Entry 5NB4 (X-ray diffraction, 1.14 A resolution); this record covers chains C and N of the 12 polymer chains in the assembly.

# Chain C
Molecule: Phycoerythrin Alpha subunit
Source organism: Phormidium rubidum A09DM
Reference sequence: A0A0E3W010 (A0A0E3W010_9CYAN); numbering as in UniProt (aligned over 1-160)
Chain sequence (164 residues; each row starts with the number of its first residue):
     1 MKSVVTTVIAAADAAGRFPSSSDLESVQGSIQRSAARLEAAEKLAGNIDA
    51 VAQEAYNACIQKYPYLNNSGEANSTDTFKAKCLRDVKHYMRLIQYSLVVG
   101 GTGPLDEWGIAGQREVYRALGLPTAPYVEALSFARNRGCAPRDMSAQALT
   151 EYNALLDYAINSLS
Glycans and other covalent adducts: phycoerythrobilin (PEB) linked to C82, C139
Ion coordination: Na+: N161, S164 (shared with 1 residue of chain R)
Small-molecule neighbours:
  - phycoerythrobilin (PEB), molecule 1: L24, E25, Q28
  - phycoerythrobilin (PEB), molecule 2: R33, Q147, T150, E151
  - phycoerythrobilin (PEB), molecule 3: K43, L44, N47, A50, V51, E54, R137, G138, R142, D143, M144, Y152
  - phycoerythrobilin (PEB), molecule 4: C59, I60, L66, A72, N73, F78, K81, R84, D85, V86, H88, Y89, L92, W108, V116, Y117, L120, L122, P123, P126, Y127
  - hydrogenphosphate ion (PI): I110, A111, G112, Q113, R114, E115
Reported in the primary citation:
  - binding site for phycoerythrobilin: Q28, K43, N47, A72, K81, C82, R84, D85, L120, R137, C139, R142, D143, Q147
  - binding site for nitrate ion: R118, T124
  - binding site for hydrogenphosphate ion: G112, R114, E115

# Chain N
Molecule: Phycoerythrin Beta subunit
Source organism: Phormidium rubidum A09DM
Reference sequence: A0A0E4G455 (A0A0E4G455_9CYAN); residues 8-184 here correspond to UniProt positions 1-177 (UniProt number = residue number - 7)
Chain sequence (184 residues; numbered 1 to 184; the number before each row is that of its first residue):
     1 MLDAFSRAVVQADASTSVVADMGALKQFIAEGNRRLDAVNAIASNASCMV
    51 SDAVAGMICENQGLIQAGGNCYPNRRMAACLRDAEIILRYVTYALLAGDA
   101 SVLDDRCLNGLKETYAALGVPTTSTVRAVQIMKAQAAAHIKDTPSEARAG
   151 GKLRKMGSPVVEDRCASLVAEASSYFDRVISALS
Modified positions: N70 (N-methyl asparagine; MEN)
Glycans and other covalent adducts: phycoerythrobilin (PEB) linked to C48, C59, C80, C165
Ion coordination: Na+ site 1: S47 (shared with 2 residues of chain E); Na+ site 2: S181, S184
Small-molecule neighbours:
  - phycoerythrobilin (PEB), molecule 1: A30, N33, R34, L36, D37, A38, I140, K141, D142, S158, P159, V160, V161, R164
  - phycoerythrobilin (PEB), molecule 2: N45, M49, D52, A55, G56, E60, R127, Q130, I131, A134, Q135, A138, H139, T143, P144, S145, R148, A149, K152, L153, R154
  - phycoerythrobilin (PEB), molecule 3: M57, L64, N70, C71, R75, R76, A79, R82, D83, I86, I87, Y90, R106, C107, L111, T114, Y115, L118, V120, P121, S124, T125, A128
  - phycoerythrobilin (PEB), molecule 4: I58, I65, Y72, P73, N74, M77
  - hydrogenphosphate ion (PI): M1, S101, D105, R106
Reported in the primary citation:
  - binding site for phycoerythrobilin: N33, R34, D37, C48, D52, C59, E60, C71, R75, R76, C80, R82, D83, T122, T123, R127, S145, R148, P159, V161, C165
  - contacts within the chain: E60-R127 (hydrogen bond), D52-Q135 (hydrogen bond), D52-R148 (water-mediated contact)
  - binding site for hydrogenphosphate ion: M1, D105, R106

# How chain C and chain N interact
Residue-residue contacts (20):
  K81(C) - I65(N)
  R84(C) - I65(N)
  H88(C) - Y72(N)
  Y89(C) - N74(N)
  R91(C) - Y72(N)  hydrogen bond
  E107(C) - R75(N)
  W108(C) - P73(N)
  W108(C) - N74(N)
  G109(C) - N74(N)  hydrogen bond (backbone-side chain)
  A111(C) - N74(N)
  A111(C) - R75(N)  hydrogen bond (backbone-backbone)
  G112(C) - A78(N)
  Q113(C) - N74(N)
  E115(C) - A78(N)
  V116(C) - N74(N)
  V116(C) - M77(N)  hydrophobic
  V116(C) - A78(N)
  Y117(C) - N74(N)  hydrogen bond
  A119(C) - S51(N)
  A119(C) - L81(N)  hydrophobic

# Summary
The interface between chain C and chain N involves 15 residues on one side and 9 on the other, with 4 hydrogen
bonds. Polar pairs include R91(C)-Y72(N), G109(C)-N74(N) and Y117(C)-N74(N). The paper reports a binding site
for phycoerythrobilin at Q28(C), K43(C) and N33(N) among others; a binding site for hydrogenphosphate ion at
G112(C), R114(C) and M1(N) among others.
Chain C is Phycoerythrin Alpha subunit and chain N is Phycoerythrin Beta subunit, both from Phormidium rubidum
A09DM; the structure, Atomic resolution structure of C-phycoerythrin from marine cyanobacterium Phormidium sp.
A09DM at pH 7.5, was determined by X-ray diffraction, deposited together with 5NB3.
